Entry 5XZQ (X-ray diffraction, 2.80 A resolution); this record covers chains A and B.

# Chain A (and B)
Molecule: Hydroxynitrile lyase
Source organism: Passiflora edulis
Notes: chain B of this document is another copy of the same molecule, construct and numbering; everything in this record applies to it too
UniProt: A0A1L7NZN4 (A0A1L7NZN4_PASED); residues 1-121 here correspond to UniProt positions 27-147 (UniProt number = residue number + 26)
Sequence (140 residues; numbered -18 to 121; the number before each row is that of its first residue; numbers below 1 keep their minus sign (Met-18 is residue -18)):
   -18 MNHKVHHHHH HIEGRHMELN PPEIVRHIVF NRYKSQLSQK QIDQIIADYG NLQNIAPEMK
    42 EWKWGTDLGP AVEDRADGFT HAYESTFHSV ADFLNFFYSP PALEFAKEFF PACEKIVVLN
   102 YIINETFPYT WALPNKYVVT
Disordered / not traced: -18 to 2, 111-121 (chain B: -18 to 2, 110-121)
Sequence notes: expression tag (-18 to 0)

# How chain A and chain B interact
Residue-residue contacts (83):
  Arg7(A) with Glu65(B), salt bridge
  His8(A) with Glu54(B), salt bridge
  Ile9(A) with Ile9(B), hydrophobic; Phe11(B), hydrophobic; Glu65(B)
  Phe11(A) with Ile9(B); Phe11(B), hydrophobic; Val98(B), hydrophobic; Leu100(B), hydrophobic
  Asp24(A) with Pro109(B)
  Gly31(A) with Phe108(B)
  Asn32(A) with Phe108(B)
  Trp43(A) with Phe108(B), hydrophobic
  Lys44(A) with Arg7(B); Ile104(B); Asn105(B); Glu106(B)
  Trp45(A) with Tyr102(B); Ile103(B); Ile104(B); Asn105(B), hydrogen bond (backbone-backbone); Thr107(B), hydrogen bond (side chain-backbone)
  Gly46(A) with Tyr102(B); Ile103(B)
  Thr47(A) with Asn101(B); Tyr102(B)
  Asp48(A) with Leu100(B); Asn101(B)
  Leu49(A) with Asn101(B), hydrogen bond (backbone-backbone); Tyr102(B); Ile103(B), hydrophobic
  Ala52(A) with Tyr79(B), hydrogen bond (backbone-side chain)
  Val53(A) with Phe74(B), hydrophobic; Phe78(B)
  Glu54(A) with His8(B); Phe78(B); Val99(B); Asn101(B)
  Arg56(A) with Phe91(B); Val98(B); Val99(B), hydrogen bond (backbone-backbone)
  Ala57(A) with Val98(B); Val99(B), hydrogen bond (backbone-backbone); Leu100(B), hydrophobic
  Asp58(A) with Val98(B)
  His62(A) with Leu100(B)
  Ala63(A) with Leu100(B), hydrophobic; Tyr102(B), hydrophobic
  Glu65(A) with Arg7(B), salt bridge; Tyr102(B), hydrogen bond
  Phe74(A) with Val53(B), hydrophobic; Glu54(B)
  Phe78(A) with Glu54(B)
  Phe91(A) with Arg56(B)
  Val98(A) with Phe11(B), hydrophobic; Arg56(B); Ala57(B)
  Val99(A) with Glu54(B); Arg56(B), hydrogen bond (backbone-backbone); Ala57(B)
  Leu100(A) with Phe11(B), hydrophobic; Asp48(B); Ala57(B), hydrophobic; Phe60(B), hydrophobic; His62(B); Ala63(B), hydrophobic
  Asn101(A) with Thr47(B); Asp48(B), hydrogen bond (backbone-side chain); Leu49(B), hydrogen bond (backbone-backbone); Glu54(B), hydrogen bond
  Tyr102(A) with Gly46(B); Thr47(B); Leu49(B), hydrophobic; Ala63(B), hydrophobic; Glu65(B), hydrogen bond
  Ile103(A) with Trp45(B); Gly46(B)
  Ile104(A) with Trp45(B)
  Asn105(A) with Trp43(B); Lys44(B); Trp45(B), hydrogen bond (backbone-backbone)
  Glu106(A) with Trp43(B)
  Thr107(A) with Trp45(B), hydrogen bond
Interface residues without a listed pair, chain A (44 interface residues in all): Ile27, Ala28, Gln34, Asn35, Phe60, Thr61, Val71, Phe108
Interface residues without a listed pair, chain B (38 interface residues in all): Ala28, Leu75, Ile97

# Summary
Chain A and chain B form an interface of 44 and 38 residues respectively; the contacts include 14 hydrogen
bonds and 3 salt bridges. Among the polar pairs are Arg7(A)-Glu65(B), His8(A)-Glu54(B) and Trp45(A)-Thr107(B).
Both chains are Hydroxynitrile lyase (Passiflora edulis). Entry 5XZQ (Hydroxynitrile lyase from Passiflora
edulis (PeHNL)) was determined by X-ray diffraction (same publication as 5XZT and 5Y02).
